Entry 7APF (X-ray diffraction, 1.95 A resolution); this record covers chain A.

[Chain A]
Protein: Tyrosine-protein kinase JAK3
Source organism: Homo sapiens
Notes: EC 2.7.10.2
UniProtKB: P52333 (JAK3_HUMAN); numbering as in UniProt (aligned over 812-1103)
Chain sequence (294 residues; row label = number of the first residue in the row):
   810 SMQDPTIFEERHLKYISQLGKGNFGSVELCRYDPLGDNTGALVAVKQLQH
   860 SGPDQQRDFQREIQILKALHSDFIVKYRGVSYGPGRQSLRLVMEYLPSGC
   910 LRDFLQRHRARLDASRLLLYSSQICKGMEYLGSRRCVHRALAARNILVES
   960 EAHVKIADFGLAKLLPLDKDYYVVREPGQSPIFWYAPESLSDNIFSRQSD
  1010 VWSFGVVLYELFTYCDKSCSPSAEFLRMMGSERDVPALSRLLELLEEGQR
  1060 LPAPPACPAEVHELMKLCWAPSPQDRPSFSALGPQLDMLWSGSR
Unresolved in the structure: 810-813
Differences from the reference sequence: expression tag (810-811); conflict Ala949 (Asp in P52333), Ser1040 (Cys in P52333), Ser1048 (Cys in P52333)
Curated features (UniProtKB/Swiss-Prot):
  - binding site (ATP): Leu828 to Val836, Lys855
  - modified residue (Phosphotyrosine): Tyr904, Tyr939, Tyr980, Tyr981
Covalent attachments: compound RQZ linked to Cys909
Residues lining bound ligands:
  - 1-phenylurea (PHU): Phe992, Trp1011, Val1015, Pro1030, Phe1034, Met1037, Leu1050, Leu1054, Gln1058, Arg1059, Leu1060, Trp1078
  - RQZ (3-[3-(propanoylamino)phenyl]-1H-pyrrolo[2,3-b]pyridine-5-carboxamide): Leu828, Gly829, Val836, Ala853, Val884, Met902, Glu903, Tyr904, Leu905, Gly908, Arg911, Asp912, Arg953, Leu956
Reported in the primary citation:
  - binding site for RQZ: Glu903, Leu905

[In short]
Chain A binds 1-phenylurea. Covalently linked compound RQZ: at Cys909. UniProt lists 10 ATP-binding residues.
From the paper: a binding site for RQZ at Glu903 and Leu905.
Chain A is Tyrosine-protein kinase JAK3 (Homo sapiens); the structure, Crystal structure of JAK3 in complex
with FM601 (compound 10a), was determined by X-ray diffraction, deposited together with 7APG.
